PDB entry 1JNR | X-ray diffraction, 1.60 A resolution | chains A and B of the 4 polymer chains in the assembly

== Chain A ==
Protein: adenylylsulfate reductase
Source organism: Archaeoglobus fulgidus DSM 4304
Notes: EC 1.8.99.2; fragment: a subunit
UniProt: O28603 (O28603_ARCFU); numbering as in UniProt (aligned over 1-643)
Sequence (643 residues; each row starts with the number of its first residue):
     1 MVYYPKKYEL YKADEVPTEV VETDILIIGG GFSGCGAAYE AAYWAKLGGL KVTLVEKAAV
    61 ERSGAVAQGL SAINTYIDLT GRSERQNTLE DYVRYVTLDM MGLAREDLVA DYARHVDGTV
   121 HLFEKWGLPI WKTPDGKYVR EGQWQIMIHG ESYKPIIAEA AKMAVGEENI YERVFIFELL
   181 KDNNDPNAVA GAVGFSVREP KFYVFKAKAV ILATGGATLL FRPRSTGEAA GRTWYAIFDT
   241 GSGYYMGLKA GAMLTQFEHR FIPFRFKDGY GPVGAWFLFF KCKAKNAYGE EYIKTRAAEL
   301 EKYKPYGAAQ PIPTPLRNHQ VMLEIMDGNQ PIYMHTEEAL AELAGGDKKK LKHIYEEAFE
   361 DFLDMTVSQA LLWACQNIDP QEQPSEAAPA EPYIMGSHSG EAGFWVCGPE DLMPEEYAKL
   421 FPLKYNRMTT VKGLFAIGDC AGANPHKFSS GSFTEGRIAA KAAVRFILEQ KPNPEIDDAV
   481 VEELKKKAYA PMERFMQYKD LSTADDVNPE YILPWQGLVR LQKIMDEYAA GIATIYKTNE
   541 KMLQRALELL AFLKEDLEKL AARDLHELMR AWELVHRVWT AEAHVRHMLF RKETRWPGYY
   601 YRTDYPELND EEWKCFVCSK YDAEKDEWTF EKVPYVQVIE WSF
Disordered / not traced: 1
Construct notes: conflict Asn183 (Lys in O28603)
Residues lining bound ligands: FAD (flavin-adenine dinucleotide): Ile28, Gly29, Gly30, Gly31, Phe32, Ser33, Gly34, Val55, Glu56, Lys57, Ser63, Gly64, Ala65, Val66, Leu70, Ser71, Ala72, Ile73, Asn74, Val174, Phe175, Ile176, Ala213, Thr214, Gly215, Trp234, Tyr235, Ala236, Phe238, Asp239, Ser242, Met246, Met365, Thr366, Ser397, His398, Ile437, Gly438, Asp439, Phe448, Ser449, Ser450, Ser452, His576

== Chain B ==
Protein: adenylylsulfate reductase
Source organism: Archaeoglobus fulgidus DSM 4304
Notes: EC 1.8.99.2; fragment: b subunit
UniProt: O28604 (O28604_ARCFU); residues 1-150 here = UniProt positions 1-150
Sequence (150 residues; each row starts with the number of its first residue):
     1 MPSFVNPEKC DGCKALERTA CEYICPNDLM TLDKEKMKAY NREPDMCWEC YSCVKMCPQG
    61 AIDVRGYVDY SPLGGACVPM RGTSDIMWTV KYRNGKVLRF KFAIRTTPWG SIQPFEGFPE
   121 PTEEALKSEL LAGEPEIIGT SEFPQVKKKA
Disordered / not traced: 1
Metal / ion sites: 4Fe-4S cluster Fe site 1: Cys10, Cys13, Cys21, Cys57; 4Fe-4S cluster Fe site 2: Cys25, Cys47, Cys50, Cys53
Residues lining bound ligands:
  - 4Fe-4S cluster (SF4), molecule 1: Ser3, Cys25, Pro26, Leu29, Met30, Asn41, Cys47, Trp48, Glu49, Cys50, Tyr51, Ser52, Cys53
  - 4Fe-4S cluster (SF4), molecule 2: Val5, Cys10, Asp11, Gly12, Cys13, Thr19, Ala20, Cys21, Leu32, Ala39, Cys57, Pro58, Gln59, Ala61, Ile62

== How chain A and chain B interact ==
Residue-residue contacts (211):
  Val2(A) with Glu43(B); Asp45(B), hydrogen bond (backbone-side chain)
  Tyr3(A) with Arg42(B), hydrogen bond; Glu43(B)
  Lys6(A) with Tyr40(B)
  Lys7(A) with Lys34(B); Tyr40(B)
  Tyr39(A) with Pro114(B), hydrogen bond (side chain-backbone); Phe115(B); Phe118(B)
  Glu40(A) with Leu131(B); Ala132(B), hydrogen bond (side chain-backbone)
  Tyr43(A) with Phe115(B), hydrophobic; Pro119(B), hydrogen bond (side chain-backbone); Glu120(B); Pro121(B); Ala132(B), hydrophobic
  Trp44(A) with Pro121(B), hydrophobic; Ala125(B); Leu126(B); Leu130(B)
  Lys46(A) with Pro121(B)
  Leu47(A) with Pro121(B); Thr122(B); Leu126(B), hydrophobic
  Ala58(A) with Pro26(B)
  Ala59(A) with Tyr23(B)
  Glu61(A) with Tyr23(B), hydrogen bond; Ile24(B)
  Arg62(A) with Ile24(B); Pro26(B); Ser52(B); Lys55(B); Met56(B); Arg81(B)
  Ala65(A) with Trp48(B)
  Ala67(A) with Pro26(B), hydrophobic; Ser52(B)
  Gln68(A) with Trp48(B); Glu49(B); Cys50(B); Lys55(B)
  Leu79(A) with Thr140(B); Pro144(B), hydrophobic
  Thr80(A) with Gly139(B); Thr140(B)
  Leu89(A) with Pro144(B), hydrophobic; Gln145(B)
  Glu90(A) with Val146(B); Lys147(B), hydrogen bond (side chain-backbone)
  Arg114(A) with Glu129(B), salt bridge; Ile138(B); Phe143(B); Pro144(B)
  His115(A) with Glu129(B), hydrogen bond (side chain-backbone); Leu131(B); Glu134(B), salt bridge; Phe143(B)
  Gly118(A) with Ile137(B)
  His121(A) with Ile137(B), hydrogen bond (side chain-backbone); Ile138(B)
  Leu122(A) with Phe118(B), hydrophobic; Ile137(B), hydrophobic
  Lys125(A) with Glu116(B), salt bridge
  Trp126(A) with Arg105(B), hydrogen bond (backbone-side chain); Thr107(B), hydrogen bond (backbone-side chain); Ile112(B), hydrophobic
  Gly127(A) with Arg105(B); Thr106(B), hydrogen bond (backbone-backbone); Thr107(B)
  Pro129(A) with Ile104(B); Arg105(B); Thr106(B)
  His149(A) with Ala103(B)
  Glu151(A) with Lys55(B), salt bridge; Arg81(B), salt bridge; Ile86(B); Ile104(B)
  Ser152(A) with Arg81(B), hydrogen bond; Ile104(B); Trp109(B)
  Pro155(A) with Trp109(B), hydrophobic
  Ile156(A) with Ile104(B); Ile112(B)
  Glu159(A) with Arg105(B), salt bridge; Trp109(B); Gly110(B), hydrogen bond (side chain-backbone); Ser111(B), hydrogen bond (side chain-backbone); Ile112(B), hydrogen bond (side chain-backbone)
  Ala160(A) with Ile112(B)
  Met163(A) with Ile112(B); Pro114(B)
  Ala164(A) with Phe115(B), hydrophobic
  Arg173(A) with Glu22(B), hydrogen bond (side chain-backbone); Tyr23(B), hydrogen bond (side chain-backbone); Ile24(B); Cys25(B), hydrogen bond (side chain-backbone); Asp28(B), salt bridge
  Arg198(A) with Glu22(B), salt bridge; Asp28(B), salt bridge
  Leu219(A) with Met46(B), hydrophobic
  Ser225(A) with Asp69(B)
  Thr226(A) with Asp69(B)
  Gly227(A) with Asp45(B); Asp69(B), hydrogen bond (backbone-side chain)
  Glu228(A) with Pro2(B); Asp45(B); Arg65(B), salt bridge; Tyr67(B); Val68(B), hydrogen bond (side chain-backbone); Asp69(B), hydrogen bond (backbone-side chain)
  Ala229(A) with Tyr67(B), hydrophobic; Asp69(B), hydrogen bond (backbone-side chain); Tyr70(B), hydrophobic
  Ala230(A) with Asp45(B)
  Gly231(A) with Asp45(B), hydrogen bond (backbone-backbone); Cys47(B); Trp48(B); Tyr67(B)
  Arg232(A) with Trp48(B), hydrogen bond (side chain-backbone); Tyr67(B), hydrogen bond; Tyr70(B)
  Thr233(A) with Trp48(B), hydrogen bond (backbone-side chain)
  Trp234(A) with Trp48(B)
  Tyr235(A) with Trp48(B), hydrogen bond (backbone-side chain)
  Ala236(A) with Trp48(B), hydrophobic
  Ile237(A) with Asn27(B); Met46(B); Trp48(B)
  Phe238(A) with Pro26(B), hydrophobic; Asn27(B); Trp48(B), hydrophobic
  Asp268(A) with Tyr70(B)
  Gly269(A) with Tyr70(B)
  Glu356(A) with Phe100(B); Phe102(B)
  Phe359(A) with Tyr92(B); Leu98(B), hydrophobic; Phe100(B), hydrophobic
  Glu360(A) with Phe102(B)
  Leu363(A) with Trp88(B); Phe100(B), hydrophobic; Phe102(B), hydrophobic
  Asp364(A) with Phe102(B)
  Val367(A) with Tyr51(B), hydrophobic; Cys77(B), hydrophobic; Trp88(B), hydrophobic
  Ser368(A) with Glu49(B), hydrogen bond; Tyr67(B)
  Ala370(A) with Cys77(B), hydrophobic
  Leu371(A) with Glu49(B); Tyr51(B); Val64(B), hydrophobic; Gly66(B); Gly75(B); Ala76(B), hydrophobic; Cys77(B)
  Leu372(A) with Tyr70(B), hydrophobic
  Trp373(A) with Tyr92(B)
  Ala374(A) with Val90(B), hydrophobic; Lys91(B); Tyr92(B); Arg93(B), hydrogen bond (backbone-backbone)
  Cys375(A) with Pro72(B), hydrogen bond (side chain-backbone); Gly75(B); Arg93(B)
  Gln376(A) with Tyr70(B), hydrogen bond (side chain-backbone); Pro72(B)
  Asn377(A) with Tyr92(B); Arg93(B), hydrogen bond (side chain-backbone); Asn94(B), hydrogen bond (side chain-backbone)
  Ile378(A) with Tyr92(B), hydrogen bond (backbone-side chain)
  Asp379(A) with Tyr92(B); Lys96(B), salt bridge
  Pro409(A) with Glu129(B)
  Glu410(A) with Glu129(B)
  Asp411(A) with Glu129(B); Lys148(B), hydrogen bond (backbone-side chain)
  Leu412(A) with Val146(B), hydrophobic; Lys148(B)
  Arg457(A) with Leu131(B); Ala132(B), hydrogen bond (side chain-backbone)
  Ile458(A) with Leu131(B), hydrophobic
  Lys461(A) with Ala125(B), hydrogen bond (side chain-backbone); Leu126(B); Ser128(B), hydrogen bond (side chain-backbone); Leu130(B), hydrogen bond (side chain-backbone)
  Arg465(A) with Leu126(B); Lys127(B)
  Leu468(A) with Leu126(B), hydrophobic
  Glu469(A) with Lys127(B)
  Leu518(A) with Met46(B), hydrophobic
  Asp564(A) with Arg42(B), salt bridge
  His566(A) with Asn27(B); Asp28(B), salt bridge; Arg42(B); Glu43(B), salt bridge
  Met569(A) with Asp28(B)
  Arg570(A) with Asn27(B), hydrogen bond (side chain-backbone); Leu29(B); Glu43(B), salt bridge; Met46(B)
  Gln637(A) with Lys149(B)
  Val638(A) with Lys148(B); Lys149(B), hydrogen bond (backbone-backbone)
  Ile639(A) with Val146(B), hydrophobic; Lys147(B); Lys149(B)
  Glu640(A) with Lys147(B), hydrogen bond (backbone-backbone); Lys148(B); Lys149(B)
Also at the interface, not in a pair above, chain A (105 interface residues in all): Ala42, Ser63, Ala110, Asp117, Glu124, Glu172, Tyr355, Pro380, Asn426, Val464, Arg577
Also at the interface, not in a pair above, chain B (88 interface residues in all): Asp33, Pro44, Ser71, Gln113, Glu123

== Overview ==
105 residues of chain A and 88 residues of chain B are in contact; the contacts include 43 hydrogen bonds and
15 salt bridges. Polar contacts include Arg114(A)-Glu129(B), His115(A)-Glu134(B) and Lys125(A)-Glu116(B).
Chain A binds flavin-adenine dinucleotide. Ligands of chain B: 4Fe-4S cluster.
Here chain A is adenylylsulfate reductase and chain B is adenylylsulfate reductase, both from Archaeoglobus
fulgidus DSM 4304. Entry 1JNR (Structure of adenylylsulfate reductase from the hyperthermophilic Archaeoglobus
fulgidus at 1.6 resolution) was determined by X-ray diffraction together with 1JNZ from the same study.
